PDB entry 1JKD | X-ray diffraction, 1.80 A resolution | chain A

# Chain A
Molecule: Lysozyme
Source organism: Homo sapiens
Notes: EC 3.2.1.17
Reference sequence: P61626 (LYSC_HUMAN); residues 1-130 here correspond to UniProt positions 19-148 (UniProt number = residue number + 18)
Chain sequence (130 residues; each row starts with the number of its first residue):
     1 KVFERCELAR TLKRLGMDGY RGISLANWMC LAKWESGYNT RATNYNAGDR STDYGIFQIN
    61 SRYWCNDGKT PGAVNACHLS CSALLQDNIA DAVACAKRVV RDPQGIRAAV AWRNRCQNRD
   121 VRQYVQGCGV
Disulfide bonds: Cys6-Cys128, Cys30-Cys116, Cys65-Cys81, Cys77-Cys95
Differences from the reference sequence: engineered mutation Ala109 (Trp127 in P61626)
Curated features (UniProtKB/Swiss-Prot):
  - active site: Glu35, Asp53

# In short
UniProt lists active-site residues Glu35 and Asp53.
Chain A is Lysozyme (Homo sapiens); the structure, Human lysozyme mutant with trp 109 replaced by ala, was
determined by X-ray diffraction (same publication as 1JKA, 1JKB and 1JKC).
